7DN0 - chains E and F of the 6 polymer chains in the assembly; structure by electron microscopy, 3.50 A resolution.

== Chain E (and F) ==
Name: Tubulin beta chain
Source organism: Sus scrofa
Notes: chain F of this document is another copy of the same molecule, construct and numbering; everything in this record applies to it too
UniProtKB: P02554 (TBB_PIG); the author numbering skips numbers that UniProt does not, so the offset changes along the chain: 1-44 = UniProt 1-44; 47-360 = UniProt 45-358; 369-455 = UniProt 359-445
Sequence (445 residues; each row starts with the number of its first residue; note: 10 numbers in that range are skipped by the numbering (no residue carries them; nothing is unmodelled there)):
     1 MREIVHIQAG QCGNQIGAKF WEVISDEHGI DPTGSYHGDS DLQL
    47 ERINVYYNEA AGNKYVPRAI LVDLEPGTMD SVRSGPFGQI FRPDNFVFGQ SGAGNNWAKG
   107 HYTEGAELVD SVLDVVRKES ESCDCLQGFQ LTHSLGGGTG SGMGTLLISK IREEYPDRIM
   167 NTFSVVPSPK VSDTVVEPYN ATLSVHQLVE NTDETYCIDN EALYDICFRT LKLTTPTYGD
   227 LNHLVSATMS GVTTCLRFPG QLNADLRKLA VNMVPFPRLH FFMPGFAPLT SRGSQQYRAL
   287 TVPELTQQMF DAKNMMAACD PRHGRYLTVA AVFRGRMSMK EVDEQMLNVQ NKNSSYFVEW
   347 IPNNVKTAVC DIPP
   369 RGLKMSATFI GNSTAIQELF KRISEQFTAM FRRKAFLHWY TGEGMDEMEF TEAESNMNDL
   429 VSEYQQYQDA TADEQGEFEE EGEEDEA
Not modelled in the structure: 437-455
Ligand contacts:
  - phosphomethylphosphonic acid guanylate ester (G2P): G10, Q11, C12, Q15, I16, E71, A99, N101, S140, G142, G143, G144, T145, G146, D179, T180, N206, Y224, N228
  - taccalonolide AJ (TAJ): K19, L217, L219, T223, G225, D226, H229, L230, F272, P274, L275, T276, R278, R369, L371

== Interface between chain E and chain F ==
Pairs across the interface - 8 pairs, chain E then chain F:
  Q282(E) with A56(F)
  Y283(E) with V62(F), hydrophobic; Q85(F), hydrogen bond (side chain-backbone); I86(F); F87(F); R88(F), hydrogen bond (backbone-side chain); P89(F)
  R284(E) with A57(F)
Also at the interface, not in a pair above, chain E (6 interface residues in all): A285, Q293, K338
Also at the interface, not in a pair above, chain F (10 interface residues in all): K60, E127

== In short ==
6 residues of chain E face 10 of chain F across their interface, with 2 hydrogen bonds. Polar contacts include
Y283(E)-Q85(F) and Y283(E)-R88(F). Chain E binds phosphomethylphosphonic acid guanylate ester and
taccalonolide AJ.
Chain E and chain F are both Tubulin beta chain (Sus scrofa); the structure, AJ-GMPCPP-MT-non-seam, was
determined by electron microscopy.
